PDB entry 4GWQ | X-ray diffraction, 4.50 A resolution (low resolution: residue-level contacts below are approximate; hydrogen-bond / salt-bridge calls are withheld) | chains B and G of the 8 polymer chains in the assembly

Chain B:
Name: Mediator of RNA polymerase II transcription subunit 17
Organism: Saccharomyces cerevisiae S288c
UniProt: P32569 (MED17_YEAST); residue numbers follow UniProt; this construct covers 1-687
Amino-acid sequence (687 residues; numbered 1 to 687; the number before each row is that of its first residue):
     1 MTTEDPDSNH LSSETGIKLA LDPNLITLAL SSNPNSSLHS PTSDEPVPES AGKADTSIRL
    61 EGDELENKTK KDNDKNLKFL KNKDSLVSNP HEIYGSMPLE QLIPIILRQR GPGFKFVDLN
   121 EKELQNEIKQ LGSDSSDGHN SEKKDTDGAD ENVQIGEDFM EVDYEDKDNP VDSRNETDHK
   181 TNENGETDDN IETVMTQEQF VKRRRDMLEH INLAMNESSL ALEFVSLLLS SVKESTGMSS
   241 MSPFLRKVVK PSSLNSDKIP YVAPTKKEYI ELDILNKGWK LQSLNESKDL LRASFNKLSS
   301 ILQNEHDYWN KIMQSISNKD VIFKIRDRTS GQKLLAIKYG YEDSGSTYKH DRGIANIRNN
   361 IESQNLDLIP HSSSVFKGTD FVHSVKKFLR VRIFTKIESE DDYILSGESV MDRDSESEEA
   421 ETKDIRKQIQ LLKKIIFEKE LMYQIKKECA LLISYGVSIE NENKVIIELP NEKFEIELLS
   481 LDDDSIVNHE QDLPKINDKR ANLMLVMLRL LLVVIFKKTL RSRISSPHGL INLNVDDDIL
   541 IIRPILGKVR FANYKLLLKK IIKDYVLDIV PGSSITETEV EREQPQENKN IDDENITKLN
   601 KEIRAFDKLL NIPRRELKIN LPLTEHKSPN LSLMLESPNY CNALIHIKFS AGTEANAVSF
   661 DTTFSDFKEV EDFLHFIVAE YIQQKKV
Disordered / not traced: 1-181, 372-377, 662-669
UniProt features mapped onto this chain:
  - mutagenesis: G353 (G353C: In SRB4-1; suppresses the phenotypic defects of an RNA polymerase II CTD truncation)

Chain G:
Name: Mediator of RNA polymerase II transcription subunit 6
Organism: Saccharomyces cerevisiae S288c
UniProt: P38782 (MED6_YEAST); residues 1-295 here = UniProt positions 1-295
Amino-acid sequence (295 residues; each row starts with the number of its first residue):
     1 MNVTPLDELQ WKSPEWIQVF GLRTENVLDY FAESPFFDKT SNNQVIKMQR QFSQLNDPNA
    61 AVNMTQNIMT LPDGKNGNLE EEFAYVDPAR RQILFKYPMY MQLEEELMKL DGTEYVLSSV
   121 REPDFWVIRK QRRTNNSGVG SAKGPEIIPL QDYYIIGANI YQSPTIFKIV QSRLMSTSYH
   181 LNSTLESLYD LIEFQPSQGV HYKVPTDTST TATAATNGNN AGGGSNKSSV RPTGGANMAT
   241 VPSTTNVNMT VNTMGTGGQT IDNGTGRTGN GNMGITTEML DKLMVTSIRS TPNYI
Disordered / not traced: 61-82, 193-295
UniProt features mapped onto this chain:
  - modified residue: S225 (Phosphoserine)

How chain B and chain G interact:
Contacting residue pairs (16):
  D189(B) with I192(G)
  E192(B) with I192(G)
  T193(B) with I192(G)
  H210(B) with L181(G); T184(G); L185(G)
  I211(B) with L185(G)
  L213(B) with L181(G)
  A214(B) with S178(G); L181(G); N182(G)
  E217(B) with L174(G); S178(G)
  L220(B) with L174(G)
  N255(B) with L150(G)
  S256(B) with Q151(G)
Also at the interface, not in a pair above, chain B (13 interface residues in all): M207, S218
Also at the interface, not in a pair above, chain G (11 interface residues in all): D152, L188

Overview:
Chain B and chain G form an interface of 13 and 11 residues respectively. UniProt lists one mutagenesis site
on chain B.
Here chain B is Mediator of RNA polymerase II transcription subunit 17 and chain G is Mediator of RNA
polymerase II transcription subunit 6, both from Saccharomyces cerevisiae S288c. Entry 4GWQ (Structure of the
Mediator Head Module from S. cerevisiae in complex with the carboxy-terminal domain (CTD) ...) was determined
by X-ray diffraction (same publication as 4GWP).
